4LG7 - chains A and B of the 3 polymer chains in the assembly; structure by X-ray diffraction, 2.50 A resolution.

== Chain A ==
Protein: Methyl-CpG-binding domain protein 4
From: Homo sapiens
Notes: EC 3.2.2.-
UniProtKB: O95243 (MBD4_HUMAN); numbering as in UniProt (aligned over 83-149)
Amino-acid sequence (68 residues; each row starts with the number of its first residue):
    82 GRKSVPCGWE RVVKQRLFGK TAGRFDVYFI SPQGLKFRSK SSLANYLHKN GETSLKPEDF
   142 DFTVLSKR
Unresolved in the structure: 82, 146-149
Cystine bridges: Cys88 forms a disulfide with the same residue of a neighbouring copy of this chain
Construct notes: expression tag (82)

== Chain B ==
Molecule: 12-nt DNA strand
Sequence (12 nucleotides; numbered 1 to 12; the number before each row is that of its first residue):
     1 GCCAACGTTG GC
Modified positions: 5CM (5-methyl-2'-deoxy-cytidine-5'-monophosphate) at position 6

== How chain A and chain B interact ==
Residue-residue contacts - 8 pairs, chain A then chain B:
  Arg105(A) with DA4(B), base contact; DA5(B), base contact
  Arg119(A) with 5CM_6(B), base contact; DG7(B), hydrogen bond to the base
  Ser120(A) with DA5(B), phosphate contact; 5CM_6(B), hydrogen bond to the phosphate
  Lys121(A) with DA5(B), hydrogen bond to the phosphate
  Ser122(A) with DA5(B), hydrogen bond to the phosphate
Other interface residues (no listed pair), chain A (6 interface residues in all): Arg97
Other interface residues (no listed pair), chain B (5 interface residues in all): DC3

== Overview ==
Chain A and chain B form an interface of 6 and 5 residues respectively; the contacts include 4 hydrogen bonds.
Among the polar pairs are Arg119(A)-DG7(B), Ser120(A)-5CM_6(B) and Lys121(A)-DA5(B).
Here chain A is Methyl-CpG-binding domain protein 4 (Homo sapiens) and chain B is a 12-nt DNA strand. Entry
4LG7 (Crystal structure MBD4 MBD domain in complex with methylated CpG DNA) was determined by X-ray
diffraction.
